Entry 3DH8 (X-ray diffraction, 1.80 A resolution); this record covers chain A.

# Chain A
Molecule: Uncharacterized protein PA1000
Source organism: Pseudomonas aeruginosa
Reference sequence: P20581 (Y1000_PSEAE); numbering as in UniProt (aligned over 1-301)
Amino-acid sequence (303 residues; numbered 900 to 301; the number before each row is that of its first residue):
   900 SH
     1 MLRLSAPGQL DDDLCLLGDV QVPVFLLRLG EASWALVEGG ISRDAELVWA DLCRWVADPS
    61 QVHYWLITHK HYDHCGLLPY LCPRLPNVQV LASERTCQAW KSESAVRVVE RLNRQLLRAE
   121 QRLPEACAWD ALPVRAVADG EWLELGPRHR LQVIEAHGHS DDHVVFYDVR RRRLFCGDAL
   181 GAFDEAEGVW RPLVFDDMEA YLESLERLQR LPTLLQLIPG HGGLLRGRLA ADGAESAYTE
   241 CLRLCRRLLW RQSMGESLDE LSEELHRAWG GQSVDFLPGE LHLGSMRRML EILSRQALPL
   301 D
Unresolved in the structure: 298-301
Construct notes: expression tag (900-901); engineered mutation A182 (Glu in P20581)
Bound ions: Fe ion site 1: H69, H71, H159, D178 (together with bis(4-nitrophenyl) hydrogen phosphate); Fe ion site 2: D73, H74, D178, H221 (together with bis(4-nitrophenyl) hydrogen phosphate)
Ligand contacts: bis(4-nitrophenyl) hydrogen phosphate (B4N): H71, Y72, D73, H74, L112, H159, D178, A182, R191, L193, F195, H221, W269, Q272, S273, F276, L277, L281, H282, S285, R288
Swiss-Prot annotation at these positions:
  - binding site (Fe cation): H69, H71, D73, H74, H159, D178, H221

# Summary
Bound to chain A: bis(4-nitrophenyl) hydrogen phosphate. H69, H71, H159 and D178 coordinate Fe ion site 1.
D73, H74, D178 and H221 coordinate Fe ion site 2. Curated annotation (UniProt) lists 7 Fe cation-binding
residues.
Chain A is Uncharacterized protein PA1000 (Pseudomonas aeruginosa); the structure, Structure of Pseudomonas
Quinolone Signal Response Protein PqsE, was determined by X-ray diffraction together with 2Q0I and 2Q0J from
the same study.
